3DJI - chains A and C of the 3 polymer chains in the assembly; structure by X-ray diffraction, 1.95 A resolution.

[Chain A (and C)]
Molecule: Macrophage migration inhibitory factor
From: Homo sapiens
Notes: EC 5.3.2.1; chain C of this document is another copy of the same molecule, construct and numbering; everything in this record applies to it too
UniProt: P14174 (MIF_HUMAN); residues 1-114 here correspond to UniProt positions 2-115 (UniProt number = residue number + 1)
Chain sequence (114 residues; row label = number of the first residue in the row):
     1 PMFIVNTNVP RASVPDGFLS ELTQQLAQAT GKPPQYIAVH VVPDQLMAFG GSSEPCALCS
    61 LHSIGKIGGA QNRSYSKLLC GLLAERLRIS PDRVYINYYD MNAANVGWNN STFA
UniProt features mapped onto this chain:
  - active site: P1 (Proton acceptor)
  - binding site (substrate): K32, I64, N97
  - modified residue: K77 (N6-acetyllysine)
Reported in the primary citation:
  - binding site for acetaminophen dimer: P1, K32, Y36
  - catalytic residues: P1 (citing earlier work)

[How chain A and chain C interact]
Contacting residue pairs (59):
  P1(A) with Y95(C)
  M2(A) with L58(C), hydrophobic; Y95(C), hydrophobic; N97(C)
  R11(A) with L46(C)
  L19(A) with L46(C); M47(C); A48(C)
  T23(A) with G51(C)
  P34(A) with G50(C)
  Q35(A) with F49(C); G50(C)
  Y36(A) with Y95(C), hydrogen bond (backbone-side chain)
  I37(A) with F49(C); G50(C), hydrogen bond (backbone-backbone)
  A38(A) with A48(C); F49(C), hydrophobic; L58(C), hydrophobic; Y95(C), hydrophobic
  V39(A) with M47(C); A48(C), hydrogen bond (backbone-backbone)
  H40(A) with N6(C); Q45(C), hydrogen bond; L46(C); M47(C); L58(C)
  V41(A) with L46(C), hydrogen bond (backbone-backbone)
  V42(A) with Q45(C)
  H62(A) with N97(C); Y99(C), hydrogen bond
  M101(A) with N97(C)
  A104(A) with N72(C), hydrogen bond (backbone-side chain)
  N105(A) with N72(C), hydrogen bond; I96(C); N97(C); Y98(C), hydrogen bond (backbone-backbone)
  V106(A) with I96(C); N97(C)
  G107(A) with S76(C); V94(C); Y95(C); I96(C), hydrogen bond (backbone-backbone); Y98(C)
  W108(A) with F49(C); D92(C), hydrogen bond (side chain-backbone); V94(C); Y95(C), hydrophobic
  N109(A) with P91(C), hydrogen bond (backbone-backbone)
  N110(A) with S76(C); K77(C); C80(C); G81(C); P91(C)
  S111(A) with S76(C), hydrogen bond (backbone-side chain)
  T112(A) with N72(C); R73(C); S76(C)
  F113(A) with Y95(C), hydrophobic
  A114(A) with R73(C)
Interface residues without a listed pair, chain A (29 interface residues in all): V14, S20
Interface residues without a listed pair, chain C (26 interface residues in all): I67, G69, R93

[Summary]
29 residues of chain A and 26 residues of chain C are in contact, with 13 hydrogen bonds. Among the polar
pairs are Y36(A)-Y95(C), H40(A)-Q45(C) and H62(A)-Y99(C). From UniProt: active-site residue P1(A) and 3
substrate-binding residues on chain A. The paper reports the catalytic residue P1(A); a binding site for
acetaminophen dimer at P1(A), K32(A) and Y36(A).
Both chains are Macrophage migration inhibitory factor (Homo sapiens). Entry 3DJI (Crystal Structure of
Macrophage Migration Inhibitory Factor Bound to an Acetaminophen Dimer Derived from NAPQI) was determined by
X-ray diffraction together with 3CE4 and 3DJH from the same study.
